7DCO - chains G and x of the 56 polymer chains in the assembly; structure by electron microscopy, 2.50 A resolution.

== Chain G ==
Molecule: pre-mRNA
From: Saccharomyces cerevisiae
Sequence (162 nucleotides; row label = number of the first residue in the row; note: 302 numbers in that range are skipped by the numbering (no residue carries them; nothing is unmodelled there)):
    74 AAAAUAAAAAAAAAAAAAUUUGUAAGGUAUGUAUUAUUUUUU
   418 NNNNNNNNNNNNNNNNNNNNNNNNNNNNNNNNNNNNNNNNNNNNNNNNNN
   468 AAAAAAAANNNAAAAAANAAAAACUAGAUACUAACACAUUUAAUUUUUUU
   518 UUGUUUUUNNUUUUUUUUUU
Not modelled in the structure: 418-467, 476-478, 485, 526-527, 537

== Chain x ==
Protein: Pre-mRNA-splicing factor ATP-dependent RNA helicase-like protein PRP2
From: Saccharomyces cerevisiae (strain ATCC 204508 / S288c)
Notes: EC 3.6.4.13
UniProt: P20095 (PRP2_YEAST); numbering as in UniProt (aligned over 1-876)
Sequence (876 residues; numbered 1 to 876; the number before each row is that of its first residue):
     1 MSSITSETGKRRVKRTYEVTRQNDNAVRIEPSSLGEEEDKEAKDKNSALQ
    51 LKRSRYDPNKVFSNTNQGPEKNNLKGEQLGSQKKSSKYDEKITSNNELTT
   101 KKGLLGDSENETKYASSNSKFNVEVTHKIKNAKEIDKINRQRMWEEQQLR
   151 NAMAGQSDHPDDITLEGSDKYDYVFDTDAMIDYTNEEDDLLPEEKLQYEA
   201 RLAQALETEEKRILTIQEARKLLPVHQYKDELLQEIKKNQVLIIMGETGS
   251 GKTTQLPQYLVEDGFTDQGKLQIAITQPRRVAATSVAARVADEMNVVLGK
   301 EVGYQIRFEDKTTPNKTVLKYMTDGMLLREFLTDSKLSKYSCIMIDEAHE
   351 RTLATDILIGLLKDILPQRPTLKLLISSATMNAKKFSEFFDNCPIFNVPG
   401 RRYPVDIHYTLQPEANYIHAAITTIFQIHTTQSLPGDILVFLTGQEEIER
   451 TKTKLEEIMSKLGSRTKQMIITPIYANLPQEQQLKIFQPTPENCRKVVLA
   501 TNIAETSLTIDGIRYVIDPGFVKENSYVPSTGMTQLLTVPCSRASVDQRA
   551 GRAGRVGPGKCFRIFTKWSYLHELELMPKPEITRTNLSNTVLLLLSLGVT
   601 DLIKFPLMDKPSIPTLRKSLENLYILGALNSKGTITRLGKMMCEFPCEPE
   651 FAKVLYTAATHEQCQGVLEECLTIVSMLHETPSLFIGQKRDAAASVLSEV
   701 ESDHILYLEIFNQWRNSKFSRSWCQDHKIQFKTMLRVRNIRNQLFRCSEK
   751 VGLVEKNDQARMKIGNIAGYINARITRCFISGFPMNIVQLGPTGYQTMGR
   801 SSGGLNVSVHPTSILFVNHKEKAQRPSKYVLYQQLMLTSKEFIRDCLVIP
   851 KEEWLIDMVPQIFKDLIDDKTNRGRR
Not modelled in the structure: 1-214, 868-876
UniProt features mapped onto this chain:
  - motif: Asp346 to His349 (DEAH box)
  - binding site (ATP): Gly246 to Thr253
  - modified residue: Ser2 (N-acetylserine)
  - mutagenesis: Ser6 to Leu206 (No effect on activity), Asp89 to Arg552 (Loss of ATPase and splicing activity), Asp89 to Leu206 (Wild-type RNA-dependent ATPase activity; bound tightly to the spliceosome and after addition of ATP released from the spliceosome), His349 (H349D: Fails to release from the spliceosome; when associated with H-548), Ser378 (S378L: In PRP2-dn1; 40% of wild-type RNA-stimulated ATPase activity; splicing activity abolished; accumulates stalled splicing complexes), Gln548 (Q548H: Fails to release from the spliceosome; when associated with D-349), Gly551 (G551N: Fails to release from the spliceosome), Gly554 to Arg876 (Has small amount of ATPase activity, but no splicing activity), Thr615 to Arg876 (Loss of activity), Gln824 to Arg876 (Spliceosome binding mutant; not active in splicing; when associated with N-551), Gln833 to Arg876 (Spliceosome binding mutant; not active in splicing; when associated with N-551), Gln834 to Arg876 (Spliceosome binding mutant; not active in splicing; when associated with N-551. Almost wild-type RNA-dependent ATPase activity), 3 further mutagenesis entries in UniProt

== Chain G / chain x interface ==
Pairs across the interface - 42 pairs, chain G then chain x:
  U529(G) - His810(x)  sugar contact
  U529(G) - Pro811(x)  sugar contact
  U529(G) - Thr812(x)  base contact
  U529(G) - Ser839(x)  hydrogen bond to the phosphate
  U530(G) - Asn477(x)  hydrogen bond to the sugar
  U530(G) - Pro682(x)  base contact
  U530(G) - His810(x)  salt bridge to the phosphate
  U530(G) - Gln834(x)  base contact
  U530(G) - Met836(x)  phosphate contact
  U530(G) - Thr838(x)  hydrogen bond to the phosphate
  U530(G) - Arg844(x)  hydrogen bond to the phosphate
  U531(G) - Gly444(x)  phosphate contact
  U531(G) - Gln445(x)  hydrogen bond to the phosphate
  U531(G) - Thr501(x)  hydrogen bond to the phosphate
  U531(G) - Asn502(x)  hydrogen bond to the sugar
  U531(G) - Lys523(x)  base contact
  U531(G) - Asn525(x)  hydrogen bond to the base
  U531(G) - Leu536(x)  base contact
  U532(G) - Arg279(x)  sugar contact
  U532(G) - Tyr475(x)  phosphate contact
  U532(G) - Ala476(x)  hydrogen bond to the phosphate
  U532(G) - Thr501(x)  hydrogen bond to the phosphate
  U533(G) - Arg279(x)  hydrogen bond to the sugar
  U533(G) - Ile503(x)  phosphate contact
  U533(G) - Ser507(x)  hydrogen bond to the phosphate
  U534(G) - Pro278(x)  sugar contact
  U534(G) - Arg279(x)  phosphate contact
  U534(G) - Arg280(x)  hydrogen bond to the phosphate
  U534(G) - Thr323(x)  phosphate contact
  U534(G) - Asp324(x)  hydrogen bond to the sugar
  U534(G) - Gly325(x)  sugar contact
  U535(G) - Arg280(x)  salt bridge to the phosphate
  U535(G) - Arg307(x)  hydrogen bond to the phosphate
  U535(G) - Thr323(x)  hydrogen bond to the phosphate
  U535(G) - Gly325(x)  sugar contact
  U535(G) - Met326(x)  phosphate contact
  U535(G) - Arg329(x)  hydrogen bond to the sugar
  U535(G) - His679(x)  base contact
  U536(G) - Arg307(x)  phosphate contact
  U536(G) - Met326(x)  phosphate contact
  U536(G) - Arg329(x)  hydrogen bond to the phosphate
  U536(G) - Gln743(x)  hydrogen bond to the phosphate
Other interface residues (no listed pair), chain G (9 interface residues in all): U528
Other interface residues (no listed pair), chain x (43 interface residues in all): Val281, Ile306, Thr443, Glu446, Glu524, Asn589, Pro646, Cys647, Glu648, Thr681, Phe842

== Overview ==
Chain G and chain x form an interface of 9 and 43 residues respectively; the contacts include 19 hydrogen
bonds and 2 salt bridges. Polar pairs include U531(G)-Asn525(x), U530(G)-Asn477(x) and U531(G)-Asn502(x).
Curated annotation (UniProt) lists 8 ATP-binding residues and 18 mutagenesis sites on chain x.
Here chain G is pre-mRNA (Saccharomyces cerevisiae) and chain x is Pre-mRNA-splicing factor ATP-dependent RNA
helicase-like protein PRP2 (Saccharomyces cerevisiae (strain ATCC 204508 / S288c)). Entry 7DCO (Cryo-EM
structure of the activated spliceosome (Bact complex) at an atomic resolution of 2.5 angstrom) was determined
by electron microscopy together with 7DCP, 7DCQ, 7DCR and 7DD3 from the same study.
